PDB entry 1E8O | X-ray diffraction, 3.20 A resolution | chains C and E of the 5 polymer chains in the assembly

# Chain C
Molecule: Signal recognition particle 9 kDa protein
From: Homo sapiens
Reference sequence: P49458 (SR09_HUMAN); residues 2-86 here correspond to UniProt positions 1-85 (UniProt number = residue number - 1)
Amino-acid sequence (85 residues; row label = number of the first residue in the row):
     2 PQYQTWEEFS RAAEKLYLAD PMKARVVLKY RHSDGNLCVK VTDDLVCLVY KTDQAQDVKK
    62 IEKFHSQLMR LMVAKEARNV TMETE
Not modelled in the structure: 2-4, 76-86

# Chain E
Molecule: 7sl RNA
Notes: fragment: alu rna 5' domain
Sequence (50 nucleotides; each row starts with the number of its first residue):
    99 GGGCCGGGCG CGGUGGCGCG CGCCUGUAGU CCCAGCUACU CGGGAGGCUC
Sequence notes: cloning artifact (99-100, 148); engineered mutation C119 (U in X01037)
Modified / non-standard residues: GDP (guanosine-5'-diphosphate) at position 99

# Interface between chain C and chain E
Contacting residue pairs (9):
  Arg26(C) - G124(E)  salt bridge to the phosphate
  Arg26(C) - U125(E)  salt bridge to the phosphate
  Val28(C) - G124(E)  phosphate contact
  Lys30(C) - C122(E)  salt bridge to the phosphate
  Lys30(C) - U123(E)  salt bridge to the phosphate
  Arg32(C) - C121(E)  salt bridge to the phosphate
  Arg32(C) - C122(E)  salt bridge to the phosphate
  Lys41(C) - U123(E)  salt bridge to the phosphate
  Lys41(C) - G124(E)  salt bridge to the phosphate
Also at the interface, not in a pair above, chain C (6 interface residues in all): Thr43

# Summary
6 residues of chain C face 5 of chain E across their interface, with 8 salt bridges. Polar pairs include
Arg26(C)-G124(E), Arg26(C)-U125(E) and Lys30(C)-C122(E).
Chain C is Signal recognition particle 9 kDa protein (Homo sapiens) and chain E is 7sl RNA; the structure,
Core of the Alu domain of the mammalian SRP, was determined by X-ray diffraction (same publication as 1E8S).
